7WTJ - chains H and E of the 3 polymer chains in the assembly; structure by electron microscopy, 4.20 A resolution (low resolution: residue-level contacts below are approximate; hydrogen-bond / salt-bridge calls are withheld).

[Chain H]
Protein: Heavy chain of XGv286
Organism: Homo sapiens
Amino-acid sequence (118 residues; row label = number of the first residue in the row):
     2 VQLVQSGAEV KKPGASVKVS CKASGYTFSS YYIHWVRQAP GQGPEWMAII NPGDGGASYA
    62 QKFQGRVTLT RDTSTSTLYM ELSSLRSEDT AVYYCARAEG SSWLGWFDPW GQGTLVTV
Cystine bridges: Cys22-Cys96

[Chain E]
Protein: Spike protein S1
Organism: Severe acute respiratory syndrome coronavirus 2
Notes: fragment: rbd
Reference sequence: P0DTC2 (SPIKE_SARS2); residue numbers follow UniProt; this construct covers 330-530
Amino-acid sequence (201 residues; each row starts with the number of its first residue):
   330 PNITNLCPFD EVFNATRFAS VYAWNRKRIS NCVADYSVLY NLAPFFTFKC YGVSPTKLND
   390 LCFTNVYADS FVIRGDEVRQ IAPGQTGNIA DYNYKLPDDF TGCVIAWNSN KLDSKVSGNY
   450 NYLYRLFRKS NLKPFERDIS TEIYQAGNKP CNGVAGFNCY FPLRSYSFRP TYGVGHQPYR
   510 VVVLSFELLH APATVCGPKK S
Unresolved in the structure: 330-331, 529-530
Construct notes: variant Asp339 (Gly in P0DTC2), Leu371 (Ser in P0DTC2), Pro373 (Ser in P0DTC2), Phe375 (Ser in P0DTC2), Asn417 (Lys in P0DTC2), Lys440 (Asn in P0DTC2), Ser446 (Gly in P0DTC2), Asn477 (Ser in P0DTC2), Lys478 (Thr in P0DTC2), Ala484 (Glu in P0DTC2), Arg493 (Gln in P0DTC2), Ser496 (Gly in P0DTC2), Arg498 (Gln in P0DTC2), Tyr501 (Asn in P0DTC2), His505 (Tyr in P0DTC2)
UniProt features mapped onto this chain:
  - region: Arg403 to Asp405 (Integrin-binding motif), Asn448 to Phe456 (Immunodominant HLA epitope recognized by the CD8+)
  - glycosylation (N-linked (GlcNAc...) asparagine): Asn331 (complex), Asn343 (complex)
Cystine bridges: Cys336-Cys361, Cys379-Cys432, Cys391-Cys525, Cys480-Cys488

[Interface between chain H and chain E]
Residue-residue contacts (15):
  Tyr33(H) with Val445(E)
  Trp47(H) with Thr500(E)
  Ile50(H) with Val445(E)
  Asn52(H) with Val445(E)
  Asp55(H) with Ser446(E)
  Gly57(H) with Ser446(E)
  Ala58(H) with Val445(E); Arg498(E)
  Ser59(H) with Val445(E); Arg498(E); Thr500(E)
  Tyr60(H) with Thr500(E)
  Trp104(H) with Asn439(E); Lys440(E); Pro499(E)

[In short]
10 residues of chain H face 7 of chain E across their interface.
Chain H is Heavy chain of XGv286 (Homo sapiens) and chain E is Spike protein S1 (Severe acute respiratory
syndrome coronavirus 2); the structure, SARS-CoV-2 Omicron variant spike RBD in complex with Fab XGv286, was
determined by electron microscopy (same publication as 7WTF, 7WTG and 7WTK).
